PDB entry 6RDJ | electron microscopy, 2.90 A resolution | chains U and X of the 20 polymer chains in the assembly

[Chain U]
Name: ATP synthase subunit alpha
Organism: Polytomella sp. Pringsheim 198.80
UniProtKB: A0ZW40 (A0ZW40_9CHLO); residue numbers follow UniProt; this construct covers 1-562
Amino-acid sequence (562 residues; row label = number of the first residue in the row):
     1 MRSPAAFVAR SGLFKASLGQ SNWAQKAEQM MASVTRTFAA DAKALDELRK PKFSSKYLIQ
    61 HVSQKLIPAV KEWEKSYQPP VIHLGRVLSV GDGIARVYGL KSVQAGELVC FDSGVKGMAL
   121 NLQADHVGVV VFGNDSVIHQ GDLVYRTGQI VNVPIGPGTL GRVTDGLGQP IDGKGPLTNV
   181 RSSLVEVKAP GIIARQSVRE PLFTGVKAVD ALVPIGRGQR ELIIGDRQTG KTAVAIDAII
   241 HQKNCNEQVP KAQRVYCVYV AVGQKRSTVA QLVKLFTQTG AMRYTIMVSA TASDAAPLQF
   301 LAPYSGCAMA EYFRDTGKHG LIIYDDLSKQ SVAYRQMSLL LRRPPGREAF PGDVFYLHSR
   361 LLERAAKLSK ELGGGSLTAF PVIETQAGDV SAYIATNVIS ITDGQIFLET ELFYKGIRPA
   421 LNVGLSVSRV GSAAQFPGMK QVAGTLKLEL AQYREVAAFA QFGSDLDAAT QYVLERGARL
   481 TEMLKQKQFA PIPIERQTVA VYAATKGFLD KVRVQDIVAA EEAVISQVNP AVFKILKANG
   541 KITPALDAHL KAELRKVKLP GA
Not modelled in the structure: 1-39
Construct notes: conflict Arg266 (Lys in A0ZW40)
Metal / ion sites: Mg2+: Thr232 (together with ATP)
Residues lining bound ligands: ATP (adenosine-5'-triphosphate): Asp226, Arg227, Gln228, Thr229, Gly230, Lys231, Thr232, Ala233, Glu384, Phe413, Arg418, Pro419, Gln486, Lys487, Gln488

[Chain X]
Name: ATP synthase subunit beta
Organism: Polytomella sp. Pringsheim 198.80
Notes: EC 7.1.2.2
UniProtKB: A0ZW41 (A0ZW41_9CHLO); residues 1-574 here = UniProt positions 1-574
Amino-acid sequence (574 residues; row label = number of the first residue in the row):
     1 MALRYAAGLA KNVVQRQGAS LNIARAFAAE PAPAIDAGYV SQVIGPVVDV RFDGELPSIL
    61 SSLEVEGHSV RLVLEVAQHM GDNTVRCIAM DSTDGLVRGQ KVVDTGSPIK VPVGRGTLGR
   121 IMNVIGEPVD EQGPIDAADI WSIHREAPEF TEQSTEQEIL VTGIKVVDLL APYQRGGKIG
   181 LFGGAGVGKT VLIMELINNV AKAHGGFSVF AGVGERTREG NDLYREMIES GVIKLGAERG
   241 NSKCTLVYGQ MNEPPGARAR VALTGLTVAE YFRDIEGQDV LLFVDNIFRF TQANSEVSAL
   301 LGRIPSAVGY QPTLATDLGG LQERITTTTK GSITSVQAVY VPADDLTDPA PATTFAHLDA
   361 TTVLSRSIAE LGIYPAVDPL DSTSRMLNPN VIGAEHYNVA RGVQKVLQDY KNLQDIIAIL
   421 GMDELSEEDK LTVARARKIQ RFLSQPFQVA EVFTGTPGKY VDLADTISGF QGVLTGKYDD
   481 LPEMAFYMVG DIKEVKEKAD KMAKDIASRK EADNKKVSEE LKDIPSLDKL VSEIKEVVIE
   541 EDDGLEEDFK AEALSSETVV LNEEGKSVPL PKKN
Not modelled in the structure: 1-32
Construct notes: conflict Ala350 (Gly in A0ZW41), Leu387 (Arg in A0ZW41)
Metal / ion sites: Mg2+: Thr190, Glu215 (together with ADP)
Residues lining bound ligands:
  - ADP (adenosine-5'-diphosphate): Ala185, Gly186, Val187, Gly188, Lys189, Thr190, Val191, Arg216, Glu219, Tyr374, Pro375, Phe447, Ala450, Phe453, Thr454
  - ATP (adenosine-5'-triphosphate): Ser384, Arg385, Leu387, Asn388, Tyr397, Arg401

[Chain U / chain X interface]
Pairs across the interface (174):
  Ile82(U) with Glu563(X), hydrogen bond (backbone-side chain)
  His83(U) with Glu563(X), hydrogen bond (backbone-side chain)
  Leu84(U) with Leu561(X); Asn562(X); Glu563(X), hydrogen bond (backbone-side chain)
  Gly99(U) with Arg98(X), hydrogen bond (backbone-side chain)
  Leu100(U) with Arg98(X), hydrogen bond (backbone-side chain)
  Lys101(U) with Arg98(X)
  Ser102(U) with Val97(X)
  Val103(U) with Leu96(X); Val97(X)
  Gln104(U) with Gly95(X); Leu96(X); Val97(X)
  Ala105(U) with Val43(X), hydrophobic; Thr93(X); Asp94(X); Gly95(X), hydrogen bond (backbone-backbone); Leu96(X), hydrogen bond (backbone-backbone)
  Gly106(U) with Asp94(X)
  Cys110(U) with Thr558(X); Val560(X), hydrophobic; Leu570(X), hydrophobic
  Asp112(U) with Lys573(X); Asn574(X)
  Ser113(U) with Asn574(X), hydrogen bond
  Gly114(U) with Leu570(X)
  Lys116(U) with Thr558(X)
  Asn121(U) with Val43(X); Ile44(X)
  Leu122(U) with Gln42(X); Val43(X), hydrogen bond (backbone-backbone); Leu96(X); Arg98(X)
  Gln123(U) with Gln42(X); Ile44(X); Arg98(X), hydrogen bond (backbone-side chain)
  Ala124(U) with Gln42(X), hydrogen bond (backbone-side chain)
  His126(U) with Arg98(X), hydrogen bond (backbone-side chain)
  Val127(U) with Arg98(X)
  Val137(U) with Asn574(X)
  His139(U) with Asn574(X)
  Asp142(U) with Asn574(X)
  Tyr145(U) with Val560(X), hydrophobic; Leu570(X), hydrophobic; Pro571(X)
  Arg146(U) with Val560(X); Leu561(X), hydrogen bond (backbone-backbone)
  Thr147(U) with Val559(X); Val560(X)
  Gly148(U) with Leu561(X)
  Ile150(U) with Asp94(X); Gly95(X)
  Ile155(U) with Phe549(X)
  Gly156(U) with Phe549(X)
  Pro157(U) with Leu545(X); Phe549(X)
  Leu160(U) with Leu545(X), hydrophobic
  Leu177(U) with Leu554(X)
  Asn179(U) with Glu546(X); Phe549(X)
  Val180(U) with Phe549(X); Ala551(X); Glu552(X), hydrogen bond (backbone-backbone); Leu554(X), hydrophobic
  Arg181(U) with Phe549(X); Lys550(X); Glu552(X)
  Ser182(U) with Glu552(X)
  Lys188(U) with Asn252(X); Glu253(X), salt bridge
  Ala189(U) with Asn252(X)
  Pro190(U) with Thr217(X)
  Gly191(U) with Thr217(X)
  Ile192(U) with Ile121(X), hydrophobic; Thr217(X); Gly220(X); Asn221(X); Tyr248(X), hydrophobic
  Ile193(U) with Val129(X); Asp130(X); Glu131(X); Tyr224(X), hydrophobic; Arg225(X)
  Arg195(U) with Thr217(X); Asn221(X)
  Gln196(U) with Asn221(X)
  Arg220(U) with Arg216(X)
  Asn246(U) with Glu541(X)
  Gln248(U) with Ile539(X)
  Val249(U) with Ile539(X)
  Pro250(U) with Val538(X); Glu540(X)
  Lys251(U) with Glu540(X); Asp542(X); Gly544(X)
  Arg254(U) with Glu541(X), salt bridge; Asp543(X), salt bridge
  Tyr256(U) with Asp543(X), hydrogen bond (side chain-backbone); Leu545(X)
  Tyr284(U) with Asp543(X)
  Tyr312(U) with Leu545(X), hydrogen bond (side chain-backbone); Phe549(X)
  Phe313(U) with Leu545(X), hydrophobic
  Lys318(U) with Gly544(X); Leu545(X)
  Pro344(U) with Ala299(X); Pro305(X), hydrophobic
  Pro345(U) with Val308(X); Gly309(X)
  Gly346(U) with Val308(X); Gly309(X)
  Arg347(U) with Ala343(X); Asp345(X), salt bridge; Asp348(X), salt bridge
  Gly352(U) with Glu296(X)
  Asp353(U) with Glu296(X)
  Phe355(U) with Met251(X), hydrophobic; Arg289(X); Gln292(X)
  Tyr356(U) with Glu253(X); Pro254(X); Pro255(X); Arg258(X); Glu296(X)
  Ser359(U) with Met251(X), hydrogen bond (side chain-backbone)
  Glu363(U) with Arg216(X); Thr217(X), hydrogen bond; Met251(X); Asn252(X)
  Val390(U) with Arg366(X)
  Ser391(U) with Ala343(X); Asp344(X)
  Thr396(U) with Ala185(X); Tyr340(X), hydrogen bond (backbone-side chain); Pro342(X), hydrogen bond (side chain-backbone)
  Asn397(U) with Tyr340(X)
  Ile399(U) with Ala185(X); Arg216(X), hydrogen bond (backbone-side chain)
  Ser400(U) with Ala185(X); Arg216(X), hydrogen bond (backbone-side chain); Met251(X); Arg289(X); Tyr340(X)
  Ile401(U) with Arg216(X), hydrogen bond (backbone-side chain); Met251(X), hydrophobic
  Thr402(U) with Arg216(X), hydrogen bond (backbone-side chain)
  Asp403(U) with Arg218(X), salt bridge
  Arg429(U) with Phe453(X)
  Val430(U) with Arg218(X)
  Ser432(U) with Phe453(X)
  Ala469(U) with Arg509(X)
  Tyr472(U) with Arg509(X)
  Asn529(U) with Leu527(X)
  Ala531(U) with Val531(X), hydrophobic
  Lys534(U) with Val531(X)
  Ile535(U) with Leu530(X); Val531(X); Ile534(X), hydrophobic
  Ala538(U) with Ile534(X), hydrophobic
  Ala545(U) with Ile524(X), hydrophobic; Pro525(X); Leu530(X)
  Asp547(U) with Ser518(X)
  Ala548(U) with Ser518(X); Glu519(X); Ile524(X), hydrophobic
  His549(U) with Ile524(X); Pro525(X); Ser526(X); Leu527(X)
  Lys551(U) with Ser518(X)
  Ala552(U) with Glu520(X)
  Glu553(U) with Leu527(X)
Also at the interface, not in a pair above, chain U (111 interface residues in all): Val81, Phe111, Leu120, Pro154, Glu186, Ser197, Glu247, Arg343, Arg360, Ala392, Tyr393, Leu425, Val473, Val532, Asn539, Pro544
Also at the interface, not in a pair above, chain X (86 interface residues in all): Ser41, Asp91, Gly214, Glu215, Asp222, Leu300, Glu370, Asp523

[In short]
The interface between chain U and chain X involves 111 residues on one side and 86 on the other, with 24
hydrogen bonds and 6 salt bridges. Polar pairs include Lys188(U)-Glu253(X), Arg254(U)-Glu541(X) and
Arg254(U)-Asp543(X). Ligands of chain U: ATP. Chain X binds ATP and ADP.
Chain U is ATP synthase subunit alpha and chain X is ATP synthase subunit beta, both from Polytomella sp.
Pringsheim 198.80; the structure, Cryo-EM structure of Polytomella F-ATP synthase, Rotary substate 1A,
focussed refinement of F1 head and rotor, was determined by electron microscopy (same publication as 6RD4,
6RD5, 6RD6, 6RD7, 6RD8, 6RD9 and 46 further entries).
